Entry 4US3 (X-ray diffraction, 2.10 A resolution); this record covers chain A.

== Chain A ==
Molecule: Transporter
From: Bacillus halodurans
Reference sequence: Q9KDT3 (Q9KDT3_BACHD); residue numbers follow UniProt; this construct covers 2-453
Amino-acid sequence (455 residues; row label = number of the first residue in the row; numbers below 1 keep their minus sign (Ser-1 is residue -1)):
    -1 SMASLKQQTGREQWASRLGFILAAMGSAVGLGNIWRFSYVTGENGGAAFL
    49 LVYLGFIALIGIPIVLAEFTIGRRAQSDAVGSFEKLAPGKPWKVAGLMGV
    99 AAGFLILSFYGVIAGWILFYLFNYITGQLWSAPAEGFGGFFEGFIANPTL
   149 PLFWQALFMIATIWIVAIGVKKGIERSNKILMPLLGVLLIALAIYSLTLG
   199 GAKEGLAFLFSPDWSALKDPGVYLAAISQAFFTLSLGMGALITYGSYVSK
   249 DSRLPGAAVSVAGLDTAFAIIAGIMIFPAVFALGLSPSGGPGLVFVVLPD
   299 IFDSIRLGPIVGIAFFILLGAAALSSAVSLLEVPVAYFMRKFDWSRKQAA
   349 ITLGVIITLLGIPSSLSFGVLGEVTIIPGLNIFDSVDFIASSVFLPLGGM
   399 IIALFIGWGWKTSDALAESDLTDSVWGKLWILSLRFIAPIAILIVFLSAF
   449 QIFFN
Unresolved in the structure: -1 to 7, 449-453
Sequence notes: expression tag (-1 to 1)
Bound ions: Na+ site 1: Gly24, Val27, Ala320, Ser323, Ser324; Na+ site 2: Ala26, Asn31, Thr231, Asp263 (together with tryptophan)
Small-molecule neighbours:
  - dodecyl-alpha-D-maltoside (LMU), molecule 1: Leu116, Phe117, Leu119, Phe120, Asn121, Phe138, Gly141, Phe142, Asn145, Leu148, Phe151, Trp152, Leu155
  - dodecyl-alpha-D-maltoside (LMU), molecule 2: Thr147, Leu148, Phe151
  - dodecyl-alpha-D-maltoside (LMU), molecule 3: Thr147, Leu150, Phe151, Ala154, Ile158, Ile161, Val353, Thr356, Leu357, Ile360
  - dodecyl-alpha-D-maltoside (LMU), molecule 4: Ile158, Ile161, Trp162, Ala165, Ile166, Lys345, Ile349, Val353
  - dodecyl-alpha-D-maltoside (LMU), molecule 5: Leu215, Pro218, Tyr221, Ile438, Ala439, Ile442, Val443, Ser446
  - dodecyl-alpha-D-maltoside (LMU), molecule 6: Phe340, Trp342, Gln346, Thr350, Ile354
  - tryptophan (TRP): Ser25, Ala26, Gly28, Leu29, Gly30, Asn31, Ile104, Tyr108, Phe229, Phe230, Thr231, Leu232, Ser233, Leu234, Met236, Ala238, Ser324, Ser327, Leu328, Leu393
What the authors report for this chain:
  - binding site for tryptophan: Ala26, Gly30, Tyr108, Phe230, Thr231, Ser233, Met236, Ser327
  - Na+ coordination: Ala26, Asn31, Thr231, Asp263
  - contacts within the chain: Glu10-Arg344 (salt bridge)
  - conformationally variable residues (side-chain flip): Gly171 to Pro181, Ser323

== In short ==
Ligands of chain A: tryptophan and 6 copies of dodecyl-alpha-D-maltoside. Gly24, Val27, Ala320, Ser323 and
Ser324 form the Na+ site 1. Ala26, Asn31, Thr231 and Asp263 coordinate Na+ site 2. From the paper: a binding
site for tryptophan at Ala26, Gly30 and Tyr108 among others; Na+ coordination by Ala26, Asn31 and Thr231 among
others.
Chain A is Transporter (Bacillus halodurans); the structure, Crystal Structure of the bacterial NSS member
MhsT in an Occluded Inward-Facing State, was determined by X-ray diffraction (same publication as 4US4).
